PDB entry 1UAT | X-ray diffraction, 1.90 A resolution | chain A

Chain A:
Protein: Azurin iso-2
Source organism: Methylomonas sp. J
UniProt: P12335 (AZUR2_METJ); numbering as in UniProt (aligned over 1-129)
Chain sequence (129 residues; each row starts with the number of its first residue):
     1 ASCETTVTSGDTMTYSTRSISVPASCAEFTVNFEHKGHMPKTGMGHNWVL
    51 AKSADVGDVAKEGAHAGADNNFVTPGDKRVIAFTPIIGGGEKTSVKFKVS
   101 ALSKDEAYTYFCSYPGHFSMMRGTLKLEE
Disulfides: Cys3-Cys26
Ion coordination: Cu ion: His46, Cys112, His117
Swiss-Prot annotation at these positions:
  - binding site (Cu cation): His46, Cys112, His117, Met121

Overview:
The Cu ion site is built by His46, Cys112 and His117. UniProt lists 4 Cu cation-binding residues.
Chain A is Azurin iso-2 (Methylomonas sp. J); the structure, The significance of the flexible loop in the
azurin (Az-iso2) from the obligate methylotroph Methylomonas sp. ..., was determined by X-ray diffraction,
deposited together with 1CUO.
